1E1R - chains A and E of the 7 polymer chains in the assembly; structure by X-ray diffraction, 2.50 A resolution.

[Chain A]
Molecule: Bovine mitochondrial F1-atpase
Source organism: Bos taurus
Notes: EC 3.6.1.34
Reference sequence: P19483 (ATP0_BOVIN); residues 1-510 here correspond to UniProt positions 44-553 (UniProt number = residue number + 43)
Sequence (510 residues; each row starts with the number of its first residue):
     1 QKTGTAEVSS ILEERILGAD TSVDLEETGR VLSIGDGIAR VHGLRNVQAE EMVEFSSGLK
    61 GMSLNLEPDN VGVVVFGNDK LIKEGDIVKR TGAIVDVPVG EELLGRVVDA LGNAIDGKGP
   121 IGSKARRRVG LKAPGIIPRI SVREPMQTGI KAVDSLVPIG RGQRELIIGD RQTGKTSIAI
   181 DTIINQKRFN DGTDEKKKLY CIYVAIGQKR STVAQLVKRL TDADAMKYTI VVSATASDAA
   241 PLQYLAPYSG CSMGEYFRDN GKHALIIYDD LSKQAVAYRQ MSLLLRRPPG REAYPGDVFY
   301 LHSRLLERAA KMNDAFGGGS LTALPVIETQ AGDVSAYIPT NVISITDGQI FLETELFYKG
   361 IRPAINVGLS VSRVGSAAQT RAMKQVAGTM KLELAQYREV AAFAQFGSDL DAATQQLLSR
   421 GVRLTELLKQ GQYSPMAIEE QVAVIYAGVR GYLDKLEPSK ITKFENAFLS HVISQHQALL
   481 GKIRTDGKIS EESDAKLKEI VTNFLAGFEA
Unresolved in the structure: 1-23
Sequence notes: conflict Gly481 (Ser524 in P19483)
Ion coordination: Mg2+: Thr176 (together with AMP-PNP)
Small-molecule neighbours: AMP-PNP (ANP; phosphoaminophosphonic acid-adenylate ester): Asp170, Arg171, Gln172, Thr173, Gly174, Lys175, Thr176, Ser177, Glu328, Phe357, Arg362, Pro363, Gln430, Gly431, Gln432, Tyr433
Curated features (UniProtKB/Swiss-Prot):
  - binding site (ATP): Gln172, Gly174, Lys175, Thr176, Ser177, Gln430, Gln432
  - binding site (Mg(2+)): Thr176, Asp269
  - site: Ser370 (Required for activity)
  - modified residue: Gln1 (Pyrrolidone carboxylic acid), Ser10 (Phosphoserine), Ser22 (Phosphoserine), Ser33 (Phosphoserine), Ser63 (Phosphoserine), Lys80 (N6-acetyllysine), Lys83 (N6-acetyllysine), Lys89 (N6-acetyllysine), Thr91 (Phosphothreonine), Lys118 (N6-acetyllysine), Ser123 (Phosphoserine), Lys124 (N6-acetyllysine), Ser141 (Phosphoserine), Arg161 (Omega-N-methylarginine), Lys187 (N6-acetyllysine), Lys196 (N6-acetyllysine), Lys197 (N6-acetyllysine), Lys218 (N6-acetyllysine), Lys262 (N6-acetyllysine), Lys384 (N6-acetyllysine) and 6 more in UniProt
  - glycosylation: Ser33 (O-linked (GlcNAc) serine)

[Chain E]
Molecule: Bovine mitochondrial F1-atpase
Source organism: Bos taurus
Notes: EC 3.6.1.34
Reference sequence: P00829 (ATPB_BOVIN); aligned to UniProt positions 47-528 over residues -4 to 478 (the alignment contains insertions or deletions, so no single offset holds)
Sequence (482 residues; row label = number of the first residue in the row; note: 1 number in that range is skipped by the numbering (no residue carries it; nothing is unmodelled there); numbers below 1 keep their minus sign (Ala-4 is residue -4)):
    -4 AAQA
     1 SPSPKAGATT GRIVAVIGAV VDVQFDEGLP PILNALEVQG RETRLVLEVA QHLGESTVRT
    61 IAMDGTEGLV RGQKVLDSGA PIRIPVGPET LGRIMNVIGE PIDERGPIKT KQFAAIHAEA
   121 PEFVEMSVEQ EILVTGIKVV DLLAPYAKGG KIGLFGGAGV GKTVLIMELI NNVAKAHGGY
   181 SVFAGVGERT REGNDLYHEM IESGVINLKD ATSKVALVYG QMNEPPGARA RVALTGLTVA
   241 EYFRDQEGQD VLLFIDNIFR FTQAGSEVSA LLGRIPSAVG YQPTLATDMG TMQERITTTK
   301 KGSITSVQAI YVPADDLTDP APATTFAHLD ATTVLSRAIA ELGIYPAVDP LDSTSRIMDP
   361 NIVGSEHYDV ARGVQKILQD YKSLQDIIAI LGMDELSEED KLTVSRARKI QRFLSQPFQV
   421 AEVFTGHLGK LVPLKETIKG FQQILAGEYD HLPEQAFYMV GPIEEAVAKA DKLAEEHS
Unresolved in the structure: -4 to -1, 1-8, 475-478
Curated features (UniProtKB/Swiss-Prot):
  - binding site (ADP): Gly159, Val160, Gly161, Lys162, Thr163, Val164
  - binding site (ATP): Gly159, Gly161, Lys162, Thr163, Val164, Arg189
  - binding site (phosphate): Gly159, Val160, Gly161, Lys162, Thr163
  - binding site (Mg(2+)): Thr163, Glu188
  - modified residue: Lys74 (N6-acetyllysine), Lys111 (N6-acetyllysine), Lys148 (N6-acetyllysine), Lys209 (N6-acetyllysine), Lys214 (N6-acetyllysine), Thr262 (Phosphothreonine), Ser365 (Phosphoserine), Lys376 (N6-acetyllysine), Ser383 (Phosphoserine), Lys430 (N6-acetyllysine), Lys435 (N6-acetyllysine), Lys472 (N6-acetyllysine)
  - glycosylation: Ser56 (O-linked (GlcNAc) serine)

[How chain A and chain E interact]
Contacting residue pairs (77; chain A residue first):
  Gly43(A) - Arg71(E)  hydrogen bond (backbone-side chain)
  Leu44(A) - Arg71(E)  hydrogen bond (backbone-side chain)
  Arg45(A) - Val70(E)
  Arg45(A) - Arg71(E)
  Asn46(A) - Val70(E)
  Val47(A) - Val70(E)
  Gln48(A) - Gly68(E)  hydrogen bond (side chain-backbone)
  Gln48(A) - Leu69(E)
  Gln48(A) - Val70(E)
  Ala49(A) - Val16(E)  hydrophobic
  Ala49(A) - Thr66(E)
  Ala49(A) - Glu67(E)
  Ala49(A) - Gly68(E)  hydrogen bond (backbone-backbone)
  Ala49(A) - Leu69(E)  hydrogen bond (backbone-backbone)
  Glu50(A) - Glu67(E)
  Leu64(A) - Val16(E)
  Asn65(A) - Val16(E)
  Asn65(A) - Ile17(E)
  Leu66(A) - Ala15(E)
  Leu66(A) - Val16(E)  hydrogen bond (backbone-backbone)
  Leu66(A) - Leu69(E)
  Leu66(A) - Arg71(E)
  Glu67(A) - Val14(E)
  Glu67(A) - Arg71(E)  hydrogen bond (backbone-side chain)
  Pro68(A) - Val14(E)
  Asn70(A) - Arg71(E)
  Val71(A) - Arg71(E)
  Lys132(A) - Asp64(E)  salt bridge
  Ala133(A) - Asn223(E)
  Gly135(A) - Thr190(E)
  Ile136(A) - Ile94(E)  hydrophobic
  Ile136(A) - Ile102(E)
  Ile136(A) - Thr190(E)
  Ile136(A) - Gly193(E)
  Ile136(A) - Asn194(E)
  Ile136(A) - Tyr219(E)  hydrophobic
  Ile137(A) - Ile102(E)
  Ile137(A) - Asp103(E)
  Ile137(A) - Glu104(E)
  Ile137(A) - Tyr197(E)  hydrophobic
  Arg139(A) - Thr190(E)
  Arg139(A) - Arg191(E)
  Arg139(A) - Asn194(E)  hydrogen bond (backbone-side chain)
  Ile140(A) - Asn194(E)
  Ser141(A) - Asp195(E)  hydrogen bond
  Arg164(A) - Arg189(E)
  Arg287(A) - Ile17(E)
  Pro288(A) - Ala270(E)
  Pro288(A) - Leu271(E)
  Pro288(A) - Gly273(E)
  Gly296(A) - Glu267(E)
  Gly296(A) - Ala270(E)
  Gly296(A) - Leu271(E)
  Asp297(A) - Leu271(E)
  Phe299(A) - Arg229(E)
  Phe299(A) - Glu267(E)
  Tyr300(A) - Gly65(E)
  Tyr300(A) - Asn223(E)
  Tyr300(A) - Glu224(E)
  Tyr300(A) - Pro225(E)
  Ser303(A) - Met222(E)  hydrogen bond (side chain-backbone)
  Ser303(A) - Asn223(E)
  Glu307(A) - Arg189(E)
  Glu307(A) - Thr190(E)  hydrogen bond
  Glu307(A) - Met222(E)
  Glu307(A) - Asn223(E)
  Ser335(A) - Ala314(E)
  Ser344(A) - Arg189(E)  hydrogen bond (backbone-side chain)
  Ser344(A) - Met222(E)
  Ile345(A) - Arg189(E)
  Ile345(A) - Met222(E)  hydrophobic
  Thr346(A) - Arg189(E)
  Asp347(A) - Arg191(E)  salt bridge
  Asp347(A) - Glu192(E)
  Arg373(A) - Arg189(E)
  Arg373(A) - Glu192(E)  salt bridge
  Val374(A) - Arg191(E)
Interface residues without a listed pair, chain A (43 interface residues in all): Pro134, Val142, Pro289, Arg304
Interface residues without a listed pair, chain E (40 interface residues in all): Gly18, Ala158, Gln221, Pro226, Pro276

[Overview]
43 residues of chain A and 40 residues of chain E are in contact, with 12 hydrogen bonds and 3 salt bridges.
Polar contacts include Lys132(A)-Asp64(E), Asp347(A)-Arg191(E) and Arg373(A)-Glu192(E). Chain A binds AMP-PNP.
Here chain A is Bovine mitochondrial F1-atpase and chain E is Bovine mitochondrial F1-atpase, both from Bos
taurus. Entry 1E1R (Bovine mitochondrial F1-atpase inhibited by MG2+ADP and aluminium fluoride) was determined
by X-ray diffraction (same publication as 1E1Q).
